7UWU - chain A; structure by X-ray diffraction, 2.19 A resolution.

Chain A:
Molecule: Starch Adherence System protein 6 (Sas6)
From: Ruminococcus bromii L2-63
UniProtKB: A0A2N0UYM2 (A0A2N0UYM2_9FIRM); residues 31-665 here = UniProt positions 31-665
Amino-acid sequence (635 residues; row label = number of the first residue in the row):
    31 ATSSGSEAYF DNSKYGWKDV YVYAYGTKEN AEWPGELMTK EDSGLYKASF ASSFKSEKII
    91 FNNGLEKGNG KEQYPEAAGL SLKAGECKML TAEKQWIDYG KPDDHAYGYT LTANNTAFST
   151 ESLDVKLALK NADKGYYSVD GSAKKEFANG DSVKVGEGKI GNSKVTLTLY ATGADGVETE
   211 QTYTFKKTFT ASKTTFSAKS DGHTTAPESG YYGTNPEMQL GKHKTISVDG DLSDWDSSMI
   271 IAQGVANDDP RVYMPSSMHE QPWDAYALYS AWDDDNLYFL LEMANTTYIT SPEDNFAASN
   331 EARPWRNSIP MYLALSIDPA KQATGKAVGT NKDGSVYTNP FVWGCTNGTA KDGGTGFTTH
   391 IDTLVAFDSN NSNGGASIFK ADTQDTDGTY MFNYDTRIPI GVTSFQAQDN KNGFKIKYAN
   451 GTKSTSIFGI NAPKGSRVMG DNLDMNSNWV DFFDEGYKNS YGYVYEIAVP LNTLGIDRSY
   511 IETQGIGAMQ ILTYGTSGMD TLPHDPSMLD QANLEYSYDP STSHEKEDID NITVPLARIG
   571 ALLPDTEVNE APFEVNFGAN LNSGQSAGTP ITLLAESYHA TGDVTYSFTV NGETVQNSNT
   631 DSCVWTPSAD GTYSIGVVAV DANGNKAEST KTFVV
Not modelled in the structure: 31-33, 626-629
Metal / ion sites: Ca2+ site 1: Ser-257, Asp-259, Asp-261, Asp-264, Glu-496; Ca2+ site 2: Val-275, Asp-278, Asp-294, Ala-295, Asp-530; Ca2+ site 3: Ser-527, Gly-528, Glu-555, Asp-558, Asp-560; Ca2+ site 4: Ser-537, Asp-540, Glu-555, Asp-558, Asp-560
Reported in the primary citation:
  - mutagenesis - H289A, W373A: abolished binding to insoluble corn starch
  - mutagenesis - F326A: decreased binding to insoluble corn starch
  - mutagenesis - H289A (20-fold), F326A, W373A (20-fold): decreased binding to potato amylopectin
  - mutagenesis - W373A: abolished binding to G10
  - mutagenesis - H289A (10-20-fold), F326A (10-20-fold): decreased binding to G10

Summary:
Ser-257, Asp-259, Asp-261, Asp-264 and Glu-496 coordinate Ca2+ site 1. The Ca2+ site 2 is built by Val-275,
Asp-278, Asp-294, Ala-295 and Asp-530. From the paper: H289A, F326A and W373A reduce binding to potato
amylopectin; H289A and W373A abolish binding to insoluble corn starch.
Chain A is Starch Adherence System protein 6 (Sas6) (Ruminococcus bromii L2-63); the structure, Starch
adherence system protein 6 (Sas6), was determined by X-ray diffraction (same publication as 7UWV and 7UWW).
